PDB entry 7TJJ | electron microscopy, 2.70 A resolution | chains A and H of the 9 polymer chains in the assembly

[Chain A]
Protein: Origin recognition complex subunit 1
Source organism: Saccharomyces cerevisiae
UniProtKB: P54784 (ORC1_YEAST); residues 1-914 here = UniProt positions 1-914
Sequence (917 residues; row label = number of the first residue in the row; numbers below 1 keep their minus sign (Ser-2 is residue -2)):
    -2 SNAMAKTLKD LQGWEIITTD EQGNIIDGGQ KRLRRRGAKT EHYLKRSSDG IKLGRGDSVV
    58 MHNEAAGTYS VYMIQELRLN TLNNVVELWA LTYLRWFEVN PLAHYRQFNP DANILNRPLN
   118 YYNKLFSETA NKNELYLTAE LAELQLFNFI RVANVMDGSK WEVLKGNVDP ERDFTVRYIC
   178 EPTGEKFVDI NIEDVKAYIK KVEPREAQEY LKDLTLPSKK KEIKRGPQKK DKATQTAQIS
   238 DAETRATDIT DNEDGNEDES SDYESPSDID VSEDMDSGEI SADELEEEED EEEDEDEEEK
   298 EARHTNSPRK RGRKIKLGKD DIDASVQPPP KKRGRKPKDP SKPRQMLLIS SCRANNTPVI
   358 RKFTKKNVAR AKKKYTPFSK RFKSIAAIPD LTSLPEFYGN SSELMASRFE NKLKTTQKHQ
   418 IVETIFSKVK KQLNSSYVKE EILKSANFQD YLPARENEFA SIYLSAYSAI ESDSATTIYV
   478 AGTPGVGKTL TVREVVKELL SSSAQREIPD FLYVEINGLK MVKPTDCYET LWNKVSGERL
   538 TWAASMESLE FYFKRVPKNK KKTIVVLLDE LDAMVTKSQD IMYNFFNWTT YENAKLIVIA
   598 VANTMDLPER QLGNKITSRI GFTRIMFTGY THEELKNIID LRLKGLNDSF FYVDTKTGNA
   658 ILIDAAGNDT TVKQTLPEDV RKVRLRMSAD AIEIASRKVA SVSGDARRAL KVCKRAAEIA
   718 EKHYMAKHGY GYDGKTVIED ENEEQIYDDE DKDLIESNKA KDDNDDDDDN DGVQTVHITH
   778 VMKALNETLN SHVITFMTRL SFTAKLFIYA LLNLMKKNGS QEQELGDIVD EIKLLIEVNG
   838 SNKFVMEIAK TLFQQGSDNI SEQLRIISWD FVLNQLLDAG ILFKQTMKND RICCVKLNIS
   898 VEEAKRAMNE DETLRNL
Unresolved in the structure: -2 to 355, 398-403, 435-448, 661-676, 731-768
Differences from the reference sequence: expression tag (-2 to 0)
Bound ions: Mg2+: Thr486 (together with ATP)
Small-molecule neighbours: ATP (adenosine-5'-triphosphate): Asn431, Ser432, Tyr434, Leu449, Pro450, Ala451, Arg452, Thr480, Pro481, Gly482, Val483, Gly484, Lys485, Thr486, Leu487, Glu567, Tyr627, Ile635, Arg639, Ala703, Arg704, Leu707
Reported in the primary citation:
  - catalytic residues: Asn600 (citing earlier work)

[Chain H]
Molecule: DNA, 84 bp ARS1
Sequence (84 nucleotides; row label = number of the first residue in the row):
     1 TTTGTGCACT TGCCTGCAGG CCTTTTGAAA AGCAAGCATA AAAGATCTAA ACATAAAATC
    61 TGTAAAATAA CAAGATGTAA AGAT
Unresolved in the structure: 1-23, 65-84

[Interface between chain A and chain H]
Residue-residue contacts - 21 pairs, chain A then chain H:
  Arg358(A) with DT54(H), phosphate contact; DA55(H), salt bridge to the phosphate
  Lys359(A) with DA53(H), salt bridge to the phosphate; DT54(H), hydrogen bond to the phosphate
  Phe360(A) with DA53(H), base contact; DT54(H), sugar contact
  Thr361(A) with DA55(H), phosphate contact
  Lys362(A) with DT54(H), hydrogen bond to the base; DA55(H), phosphate contact
  Arg367(A) with DA56(H), hydrogen bond to the base; DA57(H), sugar contact
  Ala368(A) with DA57(H), sugar contact
  Lys369(A) with DA57(H), salt bridge to the phosphate; DA58(H), phosphate contact
  Lys370(A) with DA58(H), sugar contact
  Lys371(A) with DA58(H), salt bridge to the phosphate; DT59(H), phosphate contact
  Tyr372(A) with DA57(H), hydrogen bond to the base; DA58(H), hydrogen bond to the phosphate; DT59(H), hydrogen bond to the phosphate
  Thr373(A) with DT59(H), hydrogen bond to the phosphate
Also at the interface, not in a pair above, chain A (14 interface residues in all): Ile357, Val365

[Summary]
The interface between chain A and chain H involves 14 residues on one side and 7 on the other, with 7 hydrogen
bonds and 4 salt bridges. Polar contacts include Lys362(A)-DT54(H), Arg367(A)-DA56(H) and Tyr372(A)-DA57(H).
Bound to chain A: ATP. The paper reports the catalytic residue Asn600(A).
Chain A is Origin recognition complex subunit 1 (Saccharomyces cerevisiae) and chain H is DNA, 84 bp ARS1; the
structure, S. cerevisiae ORC bound to 84 bp ARS1 DNA and Cdc6 (state 1) with docked Orc6 ..., was determined
by electron microscopy (same publication as 7TJF, 7TJH, 7TJI and 7TJK).
